6ZY4 - chains I and E of the 12 polymer chains in the assembly; structure by electron microscopy, 4.10 A resolution (low resolution: residue-level contacts below are approximate; hydrogen-bond / salt-bridge calls are withheld).

== Chain I ==
Molecule: YrbD protein
From: Escherichia coli B185
Reference sequence: D6IEA5 (D6IEA5_ECOLX); residue numbers follow UniProt; this construct covers 1-183
Sequence (183 residues; numbered 1 to 183; the number before each row is that of its first residue):
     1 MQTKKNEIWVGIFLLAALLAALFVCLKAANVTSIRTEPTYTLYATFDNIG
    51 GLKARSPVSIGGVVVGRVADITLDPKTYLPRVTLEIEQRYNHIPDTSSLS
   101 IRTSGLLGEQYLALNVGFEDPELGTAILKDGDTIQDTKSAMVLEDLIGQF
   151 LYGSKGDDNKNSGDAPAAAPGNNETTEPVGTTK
Disordered / not traced: 1-2, 29-36, 118-125, 153-183
From the paper describing this entry:
  - mutagenesis - L143E, I147E, Y152E: decreased growth in response to chlorpromazine
  - mutagenesis - I147E: decreased stability in response to SDS
  - mutagenesis - F150E: unchanged growth in response to cellular survivability

== Chain E ==
Molecule: Uncharacterized protein
From: Escherichia coli 2.3916
Reference sequence: I2X585 (I2X585_ECOLX); residues 1-260 here = UniProt positions 1-260
Sequence (260 residues; each row starts with the number of its first residue):
     1 MLLNALASLGHKGIKTLRTFGRAGLMLFNALVGKPEFRKHAPLLVRQLYN
    51 VGVLSMLIIVVSGVFIGMVLGLQGYLVLTTYSAETSLGMLVALSLLRELG
   101 PVVAALLFAGRAGSALTAEIGLMRATEQLSSMEMMAVDPLRRVISPRFWA
   151 GVISLPLLTVIFVAVGIWGGSLVGVSWKGIDSGFFWSAMQNAVDWRMDLV
   201 NCLIKSVVFAITVTWISLFNGYDAIPTSAGISRATTRTVVHSSLAVLGLD
   251 FVLTALMFGN
Disordered / not traced: 260
From the paper describing this entry:
  - mutagenesis - E98R: decreased growth in response to chlorpromazine

== Chain I / chain E interface ==
Pairs across the interface - 6 pairs, chain I then chain E:
  Glu7(I) with Arg18(E); Gly21(E); Arg22(E)
  Val10(I) with Gly21(E)
  Ile12(I) with Leu17(E)
  Leu14(I) with Phe20(E)
Interface residues without a listed pair, chain I (9 interface residues in all): Lys4, Gly11, Leu22, Cys25, Ala28
Interface residues without a listed pair, chain E (10 interface residues in all): Gly24, Leu25, Val252, Leu256, Gly259

== Overview ==
9 residues of chain I face 10 of chain E across their interface. From the paper: L143E, I147E and Y152E of
chain I reduce growth in response to chlorpromazine; I147E of chain I reduces stability in response to SDS.
Here chain I is YrbD protein (Escherichia coli B185) and chain E is Uncharacterized protein (Escherichia coli
2.3916). Entry 6ZY4 (Cryo-EM structure of MlaFEDB in complex with ADP) was determined by electron microscopy,
deposited together with 6ZY2, 6ZY3 and 6ZY9.
